Entry 9B3J (electron microscopy, 2.73 A resolution); this record covers chains A and D of the 27 polymer chains in the assembly.

Chain A:
Molecule: ATP synthase subunit alpha
From: Artemia franciscana
Sequence (551 residues; numbered -40 to 510; the number before each row is that of its first residue; numbers below 1 keep their minus sign (Met-40 is residue -40)):
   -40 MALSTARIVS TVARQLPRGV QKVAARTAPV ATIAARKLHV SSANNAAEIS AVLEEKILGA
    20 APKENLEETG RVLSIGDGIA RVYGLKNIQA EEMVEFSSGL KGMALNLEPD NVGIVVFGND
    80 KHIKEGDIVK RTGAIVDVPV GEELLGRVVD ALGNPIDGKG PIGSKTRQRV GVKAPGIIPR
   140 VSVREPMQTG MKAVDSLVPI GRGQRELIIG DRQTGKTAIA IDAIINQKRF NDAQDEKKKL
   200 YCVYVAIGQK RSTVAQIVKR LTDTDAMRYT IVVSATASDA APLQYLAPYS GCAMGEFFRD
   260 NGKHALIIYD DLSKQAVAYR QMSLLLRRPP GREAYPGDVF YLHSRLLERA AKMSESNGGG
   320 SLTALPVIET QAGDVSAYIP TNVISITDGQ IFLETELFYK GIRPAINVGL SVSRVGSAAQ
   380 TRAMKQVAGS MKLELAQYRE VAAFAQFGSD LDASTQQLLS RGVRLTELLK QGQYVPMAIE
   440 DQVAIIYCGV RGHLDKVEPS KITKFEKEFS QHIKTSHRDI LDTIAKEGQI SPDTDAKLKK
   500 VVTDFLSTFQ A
Disordered / not traced: -40 to 6, 406-409
Metal / ion sites: Mg2+: Thr176 (together with ATP)
Small-molecule neighbours: ATP: Asp170, Arg171, Gln172, Thr173, Gly174, Lys175, Thr176, Ala177, Asp269, Glu328, Phe357, Arg362, Pro363, Gln430, Gly431, Gln432

Chain D:
Molecule: ATP synthase subunit beta
From: Artemia franciscana
Sequence (524 residues; numbered -43 to 480; the number before each row is that of its first residue; numbers below 1 keep their minus sign (Met-43 is residue -43)):
   -43 MLGAVGRASL KVLTASKPSI ELTKAVPAAL SSRSVHAGQV DSAAAAAKAQ AAANTSNGQI
    17 TAVIGAVVDV QFEDQLPPIL NALEVQGRSP RLILEVAQHL GENTVRTIAM DGTEGLVRGQ
    77 NVLDTGAPIK IPVGPETLGR IMNVIGEPID ERGPIVTDKF AAIHADAPEF VEMSVQQEIL
   137 VTGIKVVDLL APYAKGGKIG LFGGAGVGKT VLIMELINNV AKAHGGYSVF AGVGERTREG
   197 NDLYHEMIES GVISLKDKTS KVALVYGQMN EPPGARARVA LTGLTVAEYF RDQEGQDVLL
   257 FIDNIFRFTQ AGSEVSALLG RIPSAVGYQP TLATDMGTMQ ERITTTKKGS ITSVQAIYVP
   317 ADDLTDPAPA TTFAHLDATT VLSRAIAELG IYPAVDPLDS TSRILDPNII GEEHYNIARG
   377 VQKILQDYKS LQDIIAILGM DELSEEDKLI VSRARKIQRF LSQPFQVAEV FTGHAGKLVP
   437 IKDTIKGFKM ILNGELDHLP EVAFYMVGPI EEVVAKAEKI AESQ
Disordered / not traced: -43 to 11, 477-480
Metal / ion sites: Mg2+: Thr166 (together with ATP)
Small-molecule neighbours:
  - ATP (adenosine-5'-triphosphate): Gly160, Ala161, Gly162, Val163, Gly164, Lys165, Thr166, Val167, Glu191, Arg192, Glu195, Tyr314, Tyr348, Pro349, Phe421, Ala424, Phe427, Thr428
  - ATP: Arg359, Tyr371, Arg375

How chain A and chain D interact:
Contacting residue pairs - 37 pairs, chain A then chain D:
  Lys45(A) - Arg74(D)
  Gln48(A) - Val73(D)
  Ile94(A) - Gly71(D)
  Arg128(A) - Glu70(D)
  Lys132(A) - Glu70(D)  salt bridge
  Ala133(A) - Asn226(D)
  Ile136(A) - Thr193(D)
  Ile136(A) - Tyr222(D)  hydrophobic
  Ile137(A) - Ile105(D)
  Ile137(A) - Glu107(D)
  Arg139(A) - Thr193(D)  hydrogen bond
  Ser141(A) - Asp198(D)
  Arg164(A) - Arg192(D)
  Pro288(A) - Pro279(D)  hydrophobic
  Phe299(A) - Arg263(D)
  Phe299(A) - Gln266(D)
  Tyr300(A) - Arg232(D)
  Tyr300(A) - Glu270(D)
  Ser303(A) - Met225(D)
  Glu307(A) - Met225(D)
  Glu307(A) - Asn226(D)
  Val334(A) - Arg340(D)
  Ser335(A) - Ala317(D)
  Thr340(A) - Ala161(D)
  Thr340(A) - Tyr314(D)
  Ile343(A) - Ala161(D)  hydrophobic
  Ile343(A) - Arg192(D)
  Ser344(A) - Arg192(D)  hydrogen bond (backbone-side chain)
  Ser344(A) - Tyr314(D)
  Ile345(A) - Arg192(D)
  Ile345(A) - Met225(D)  hydrophobic
  Thr346(A) - Arg192(D)  hydrogen bond (backbone-side chain)
  Asp347(A) - Arg194(D)  salt bridge
  Leu369(A) - Glu344(D)
  Arg373(A) - Gly162(D)
  Arg373(A) - Arg192(D)
  Arg373(A) - Phe427(D)
Other interface residues (no listed pair), chain A (34 interface residues in all): Ala49, Leu66, Pro134, Arg287, Pro289, Gly290, Gly296, Ala336
Other interface residues (no listed pair), chain D (40 interface residues in all): Ala18, Val19, Ile20, Asp67, Leu72, Asp106, Asn197, Gln224, Glu227, Pro228, Pro229, Leu274, Val282, Gly283, Asp318

In short:
The interface between chain A and chain D involves 34 residues on one side and 40 on the other; the contacts
include 3 hydrogen bonds and 2 salt bridges. Among the polar pairs are Lys132(A)-Glu70(D), Asp347(A)-Arg194(D)
and Arg139(A)-Thr193(D). Bound to chain A: ATP.
Here chain A is ATP synthase subunit alpha and chain D is ATP synthase subunit beta, both from Artemia
franciscana. Entry 9B3J (Artemia franciscana ATP synthase state 2 (composite structure), pH 8.0) was
determined by electron microscopy (same publication as 9B0X and 9BPG).
